7Z0J - chain A; structure by X-ray diffraction, 2.30 A resolution.

Chain A:
Protein: Peroxisomal membrane protein PEX13
Source organism: Homo sapiens
Reference sequence: Q92968 (PEX13_HUMAN); the construct has insertions or renumbered stretches relative to UniProt, so the offset changes along the chain: 261-340 = UniProt 261-340; 355-360 = UniProt 341-346; 371-383 = UniProt 371-383
Amino-acid sequence (109 residues; numbered 261 to 383; 14 numbers in that range are skipped by the numbering (no residue carries them; nothing is unmodelled there); the number before each row is that of its first residue):
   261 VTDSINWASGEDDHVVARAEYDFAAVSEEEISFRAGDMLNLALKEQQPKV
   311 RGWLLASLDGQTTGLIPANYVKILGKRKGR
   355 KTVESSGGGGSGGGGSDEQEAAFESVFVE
Not modelled in the structure: 261-264, 355-370, 383
Differences from the reference sequence: linker (361-370)
From the paper describing this entry:
  - contacts within the chain: G335-A376 (backbone contact), K336-F381 (backbone contact), K336-S379 (backbone contact)
  - mutagenesis - I333C/A376C: decreased binding to PEX5
  - disease-associated variants - W313G: decreased localization to PTS1 (citing earlier work)
  - disease-associated variants - W313G: unchanged binding to PEX14 (citing earlier work)

Overview:
The paper reports that I333C/A376C reduce binding to PEX5; contacts within the chain involving G335, A376 and
K336 among others.
Chain A is Peroxisomal membrane protein PEX13 (Homo sapiens); the structure, human PEX13 SH3 domain in complex
with internal FxxxF motif, was determined by X-ray diffraction (same publication as 7Z0I and 7Z0K).
